5GWZ - chains B and A of the 4 polymer chains in the assembly; structure by X-ray diffraction, 2.44 A resolution.

# Chain B (and A)
Molecule: PEDV main protease
Organism: Porcine epidemic diarrhea virus CV777
Notes: EC 3.4.22.-; chain A of this document is another copy of the same molecule, construct and numbering; everything in this record applies to it too
UniProtKB: P0C6V6 (R1A_PEDV7); residues 1-302 here correspond to UniProt positions 2998-3299 (UniProt number = residue number + 2997)
Sequence (307 residues; each row starts with the number of its first residue; numbers below 1 keep their minus sign (Gly-4 is residue -4)):
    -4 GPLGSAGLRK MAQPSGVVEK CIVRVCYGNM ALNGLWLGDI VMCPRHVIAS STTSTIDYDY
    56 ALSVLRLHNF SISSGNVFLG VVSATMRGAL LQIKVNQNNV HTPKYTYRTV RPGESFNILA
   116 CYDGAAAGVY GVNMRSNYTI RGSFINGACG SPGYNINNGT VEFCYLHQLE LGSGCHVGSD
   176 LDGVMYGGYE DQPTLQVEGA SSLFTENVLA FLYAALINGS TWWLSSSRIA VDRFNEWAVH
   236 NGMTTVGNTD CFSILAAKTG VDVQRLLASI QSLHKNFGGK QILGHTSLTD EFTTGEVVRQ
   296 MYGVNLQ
Disordered / not traced: -4 to 1, 301-302
Differences from the reference sequence: expression tag (-4 to 0)
UniProt features mapped onto this chain:
  - active site (For 3CL-PRO activity): His41, Cys144
  - site: Gln302 (Cleavage)

# Chain B / chain A interface
Residue-residue contacts (48; chain B residue first):
  Arg4(B) - Tyr125(A)
  Arg4(B) - Gly126(A)
  Arg4(B) - Val127(A)
  Arg4(B) - Arg136(A)  hydrogen bond (side chain-backbone)
  Arg4(B) - Gly137(A)
  Arg4(B) - Ser138(A)
  Met6(B) - Gly123(A)
  Met6(B) - Tyr125(A)  hydrophobic
  Ala7(B) - Gly123(A)
  Ala7(B) - Val124(A)  hydrogen bond (backbone-backbone)
  Pro9(B) - Ser10(A)
  Pro9(B) - Glu14(A)
  Pro9(B) - Ala121(A)
  Pro9(B) - Ala122(A)
  Pro9(B) - Gly123(A)
  Ser10(B) - Pro9(A)
  Ser10(B) - Ser10(A)  hydrogen bond (side chain-backbone)
  Ser10(B) - Glu14(A)  hydrogen bond (backbone-side chain)
  Gly11(B) - Gly11(A)
  Gly11(B) - Glu14(A)  hydrogen bond (backbone-side chain)
  Glu14(B) - Pro9(A)
  Glu14(B) - Ser10(A)  hydrogen bond (side chain-backbone)
  Glu14(B) - Gly11(A)  hydrogen bond (side chain-backbone)
  Ala121(B) - Pro9(A)
  Ala122(B) - Pro9(A)
  Gly123(B) - Met6(A)
  Gly123(B) - Ala7(A)
  Val124(B) - Ala7(A)  hydrogen bond (backbone-backbone)
  Val124(B) - Gln8(A)
  Val124(B) - Val124(A)  hydrophobic
  Tyr125(B) - Arg4(A)
  Tyr125(B) - Met6(A)  hydrophobic
  Gly126(B) - Arg4(A)  hydrogen bond (backbone-side chain)
  Val127(B) - Arg4(A)
  Arg136(B) - Arg4(A)  hydrogen bond (backbone-side chain)
  Gly137(B) - Arg4(A)
  Ser138(B) - Met6(A)  hydrogen bond
  Ile140(B) - Gln295(A)
  Ile140(B) - Met296(A)
  Ile140(B) - Tyr297(A)
  Ile140(B) - Gly298(A)
  Gln276(B) - Thr281(A)  hydrogen bond
  Thr281(B) - Gln276(A)
  Thr281(B) - Thr281(A)
  Gln295(B) - Ile140(A)
  Met296(B) - Ile140(A)
  Tyr297(B) - Ile140(A)
  Gly298(B) - Ile140(A)
Also at the interface, not in a pair above, chain B (27 interface residues in all): Gln8, Leu114, Arg294
Also at the interface, not in a pair above, chain A (27 interface residues in all): Lys5, Arg294

# Summary
Chain B and chain A each contribute 27 residues to their interface; the contacts include 12 hydrogen bonds.
Polar contacts include Arg4(B)-Arg136(A), Ser10(B)-Ser10(A) and Ser10(B)-Glu14(A). Curated annotation
(UniProt) lists active-site residues His41(B) and Cys144(B) on chain B.
Chain B and chain A are both PEDV main protease (Porcine epidemic diarrhea virus CV777); the structure, The
structure of Porcine epidemic diarrhea virus main protease in complex with an inhibitor, was determined by
X-ray diffraction.
